Entry 6S8H (electron microscopy, 3.70 A resolution); this record covers chains A and G of the 4 polymer chains in the assembly.

Chain A:
Molecule: Lipopolysaccharide ABC transporter, ATP-binding protein LptB
Organism: Shigella flexneri
UniProt: E7T9E6 (E7T9E6_SHIFL); residues 1-241 here = UniProt positions 1-241
Chain sequence (241 residues; row label = number of the first residue in the row):
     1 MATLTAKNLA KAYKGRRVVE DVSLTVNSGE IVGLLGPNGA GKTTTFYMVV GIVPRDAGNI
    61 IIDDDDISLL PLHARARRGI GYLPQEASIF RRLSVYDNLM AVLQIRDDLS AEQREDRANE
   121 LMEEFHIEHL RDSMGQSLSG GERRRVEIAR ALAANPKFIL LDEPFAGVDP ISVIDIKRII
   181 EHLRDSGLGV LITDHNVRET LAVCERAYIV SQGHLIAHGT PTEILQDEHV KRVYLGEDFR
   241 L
Disordered / not traced: 1, 241

Chain G:
Molecule: Inner membrane protein yjgQ
Organism: Shigella flexneri
UniProt: A0A2S4N3I3 (A0A2S4N3I3_SHIFL); residues 1-360 here = UniProt positions 1-360
Chain sequence (360 residues; row label = number of the first residue in the row):
     1 MQPFGVLDRY IGKTIFTTIM MTLFMLVSLS GIIKFVDQLK KAGQGSYDAL GAGMYTLLSV
    61 PKDVQIFFPM AALLGALLGL GMLAQRSELV VMQASGFTRM QVALSVMKTA IPLVLLTMAI
   121 GEWVAPQGEQ MARNYRAQAM YGGSLLSTQQ GLWAKDGNNF VYIERVKGDE VLGGISIYAF
   181 NENRRLQSVR YAATAKFDPE HKVWRLSQVD ESDLTNPKQI TGSQTVSGTW KTDLTPDKLG
   241 VVALDPDALS ISGLHNYVKY LKSSGQDAGR YQLNMWSKIF QPLSVAVMML MALSFIFGPL
   301 RSVPMGVRVV TGISFGFVFY VLDQIFGPLT LVYGIPPIIG ALLPSASFFL ISLWLLMRKS
Disordered / not traced: 1-2, 141-249, 263-268
Small-molecule neighbours:
  - decylubiquinone (DCQ; 2-decyl-5,6-dimethoxy-3-methylcyclohexa-2,5-diene-1,4-dione): V310, S314, F317, V318
  - JSG ((2R,4R,5R,6R)-6-[(1R)-1,2-bis(oxidanyl)ethyl]-2-[(2R,4R,5R,6R)-6-[(1R)-1,2-bis(oxidanyl)ethyl]-5-[(2S,3S,4R,5R,6R)-6-[(1S)-1,2-bis(oxidanyl)ethyl]-4-[(2R,3S,4R,5S,6R)-6-[(1S)-2-[(2S,3S,4S,5S,6R)-6-[(1S)-1,2-bis(oxidanyl)ethyl]-3,4,5-tris(oxidanyl)oxan-2-yl]oxy-1-oxidanyl-ethyl]-3,4-bis(oxidanyl)-5-phosphonooxy-oxan-2-yl]oxy-3-oxidanyl-5-phosphonooxy-oxan-2-yl]oxy-2-carboxy-2-[[(2R,3S,4R,5R,6R)-5-[[(3R)-3-dodecanoyloxytetradecanoyl]amino]-6-[[(2R,3S,4R,5R,6R)-3-oxidanyl-5-[[(3R)-3-oxidanyltetradecanoyl]amino]-4-[(3R)-3-oxidanyltetradecanoyl]oxy-6-phosphonooxy-oxan-2-yl]methoxy]-3-phosphonooxy-4-[(3R)-3-tetradecanoyloxytetradecanoyl]oxy-oxan-2-yl]methoxy]oxan-4-yl]oxy-4,5-bis(oxidanyl)oxane-2-carboxylic acid): L26, L29, S30, I33, K34, D37, K40, K41, I66, F67, M70, R133, M140, I313, G316, F317, Y320, Q324
  - Lauryl Maltose Neopentyl Glycol (LMN): T18, M21, T22, M25, L74, L78, M82, M305, V309, G312, I313
Reported in the primary citation:
  - binding site for JSG: L26, I33, K34, D37, K40, K41, I66, F67, R133, I313, F317, Y320
  - mutagenesis - K34E, F67E/Y320E, R136E, I163D, W204D, L206D, Y257E/Y271E, R301A: abolished growth
  - mutagenesis - K13E/R86E, L26E/M70E, K34A, K62E, F67A, R133E, R136A, Y257A, Y271A, Y320A: unchanged growth
  - mutagenesis - R301A: unchanged catalytic activity
  - mutagenesis - I163D: decreased expression
  - mutagenesis - V209D: decreased growth

Chain A / chain G interface:
Pairs across the interface (29):
  L72(A) - Q93(G)
  H73(A) - Q93(G)
  H73(A) - T98(G)  hydrogen bond
  A76(A) - Q93(G)
  A76(A) - A94(G)
  R77(A) - G96(G)  hydrogen bond (side chain-backbone)
  Y82(A) - A94(G)  hydrophobic
  P84(A) - S87(G)
  S88(A) - S87(G)
  I89(A) - E88(G)
  F90(A) - L7(G)  hydrophobic
  F90(A) - Y10(G)  hydrophobic
  F90(A) - M92(G)  hydrophobic
  R91(A) - R86(G)
  R91(A) - E88(G)  salt bridge
  R92(A) - Y10(G)
  L93(A) - V6(G)  hydrophobic
  L93(A) - Y10(G)  hydrophobic
  A101(A) - V6(G)  hydrophobic
  A101(A) - L7(G)  hydrophobic
  V102(A) - S95(G)
  Q104(A) - G5(G)
  Q104(A) - V6(G)
  I105(A) - S95(G)
  I105(A) - G96(G)
  I105(A) - F97(G)  hydrophobic
  R150(A) - V91(G)
  R150(A) - S95(G)
  A154(A) - S95(G)
Other interface residues (no listed pair), chain A (21 interface residues in all): E86, D97, M100
Other interface residues (no listed pair), chain G (17 interface residues in all): V90, R99

In short:
Chain A and chain G form an interface of 21 and 17 residues respectively, with 2 hydrogen bonds and 1 salt
bridge. Among the polar pairs are R91(A)-E88(G), H73(A)-T98(G) and R77(A)-G96(G). From the paper: a binding
site for JSG at L26(G), I33(G) and K34(G) among others; K34E, F67E/Y320E and R136E of chain G, among others,
abolish growth; 19 substitutions were tested in all.
Here chain A is Lipopolysaccharide ABC transporter, ATP-binding protein LptB and chain G is Inner membrane
protein yjgQ, both from Shigella flexneri. Entry 6S8H (Cryo-EM structure of LptB2FG in complex with LPS) was
determined by electron microscopy (same publication as 6S8G and 6S8N).
